PDB entry 1G7N | X-ray diffraction, 1.50 A resolution | chain A

== Chain A ==
Protein: Adipocyte lipid-binding protein
From: Mus musculus
Reference sequence: P04117 (FABPA_MOUSE); residues 1-131 here = UniProt positions 1-131
Sequence (131 residues; each row starts with the number of its first residue):
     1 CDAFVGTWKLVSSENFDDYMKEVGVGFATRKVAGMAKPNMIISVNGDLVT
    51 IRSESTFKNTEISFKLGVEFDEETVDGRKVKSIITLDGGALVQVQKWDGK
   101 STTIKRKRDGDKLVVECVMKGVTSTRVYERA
Differences from the reference sequence: engineered mutation Glu73 (Ile in P04117), Val75 (Ala in P04117), Gly77 (Asp in P04117)
Curated features (UniProtKB/Swiss-Prot):
  - modified residue: Ser13 (Phosphoserine)

== Overview ==
Chain A is Adipocyte lipid-binding protein (Mus musculus); the structure, Toward changing specificity:
adipocyte lipid binding protein mutant, apo form, was determined by X-ray diffraction, deposited together with
1G74.
